Entry 5FMZ (X-ray diffraction, 3.40 A resolution); this record covers chains D and E of the 4 polymer chains in the assembly.

[Chain D]
Protein: Polymerase acidic protein
Organism: Influenza B virus (B/MEMPHIS/13/2003)
UniProtKB: Q5V8Z9 (Q5V8Z9_9INFB); numbering as in UniProt (aligned over 1-726)
Amino-acid sequence (751 residues; row label = number of the first residue in the row; numbers below 1 keep their minus sign (Gly-13 is residue -13)):
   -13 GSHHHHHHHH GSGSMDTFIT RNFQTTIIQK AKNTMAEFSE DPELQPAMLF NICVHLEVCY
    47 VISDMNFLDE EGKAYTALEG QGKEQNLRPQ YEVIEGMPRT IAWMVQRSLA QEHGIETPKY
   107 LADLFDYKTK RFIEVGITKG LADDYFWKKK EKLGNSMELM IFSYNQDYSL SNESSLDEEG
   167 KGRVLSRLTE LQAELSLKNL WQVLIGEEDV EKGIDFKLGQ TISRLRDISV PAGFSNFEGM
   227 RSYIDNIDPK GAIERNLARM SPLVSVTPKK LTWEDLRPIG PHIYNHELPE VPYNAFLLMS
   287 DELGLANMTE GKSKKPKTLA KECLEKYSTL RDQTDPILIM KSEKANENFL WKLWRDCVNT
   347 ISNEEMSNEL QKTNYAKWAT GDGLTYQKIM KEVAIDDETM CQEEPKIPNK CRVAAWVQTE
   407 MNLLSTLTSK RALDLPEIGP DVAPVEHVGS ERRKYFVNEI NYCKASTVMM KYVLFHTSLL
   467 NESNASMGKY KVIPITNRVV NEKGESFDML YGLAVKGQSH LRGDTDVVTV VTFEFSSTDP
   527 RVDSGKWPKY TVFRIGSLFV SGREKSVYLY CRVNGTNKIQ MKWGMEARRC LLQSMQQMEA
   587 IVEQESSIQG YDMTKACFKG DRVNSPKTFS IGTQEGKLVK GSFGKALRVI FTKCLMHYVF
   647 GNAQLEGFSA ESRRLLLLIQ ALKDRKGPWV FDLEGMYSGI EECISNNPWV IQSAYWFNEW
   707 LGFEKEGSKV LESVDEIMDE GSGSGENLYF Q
Not modelled in the structure: -13 to -1, 64-71, 723-737
Sequence notes: expression tag (-13 to 0, 727-737)

[Chain E]
Protein: RNA-directed RNA polymerase catalytic subunit
Organism: Influenza B virus (B/MEMPHIS/13/2003)
Notes: EC 2.7.7.48
UniProtKB: Q5V8Y6 (Q5V8Y6_9INFB); residues 1-752 here = UniProt positions 1-752
Amino-acid sequence (772 residues; each row starts with the number of its first residue; numbers below 1 keep their minus sign (Gly-8 is residue -8)):
    -8 GSGSGSGSGM NINPYFLFID VPIQAAISTT FPYTGVPPYS HGTGTGYTID TVIRTHEYSN
    52 KGKQYISDVT GCTMVDPTNG PLPEDNEPSA YAQLDCVLEA LDRMDEEHPG LFQAASQNAM
   112 ETLMVTTVDK LTQGRQTFDW TVCRNQPAAT ALNTTITSFR LNDLNGADKG GLIPFCQDII
   172 DSLDRPEMTF FSVKNIKKKL PAKNRKGFLI KRIPMKVKDK ITKVEYIKRA LSLNTMTKDA
   232 ERGKLKRRAI ATAGIQIRGF VLVVENLAKN ICENLEQSGL PVGGNEKKAK LSNAVAKMLS
   292 NCPPGGISMT VTGDNTKWNE CLNPRIFLAM TERITRDSPI WFRDFCSIAP VLFSNKIARL
   352 GKGFMITSKT KRLKAQIPCP DLFSIPLERY NEETRAKLKK LKPFFNEEGT ASLSPGMMMG
   412 MFNMLSTVLG VAALGIKNIG NKEYLWDGLQ SSDDFALFVN AKDEETCMEG INDFYRTCKL
   472 LGINMSKKKS YCNETGMFEF TSMFYRDGFV SNFAMELPSF GVAGVNESAD MAIGMTIIKN
   532 NMINNGMGPA TAQTAIQLFI ADYRYTYKCH RGDSKVEGKR MKIIKELWEN TKGRDGLLVA
   592 DGGPNIYNLR NLHIPEIVLK YNLMDPEYKG RLLHPQNPFV GHLSIEGIKE ADITPAHGPV
   652 KKMDYDAVSG THSWRTKRNR SILNTDQRNM ILEEQCYAKC CNLFEACFNS ASYRKPVGQH
   712 SMLEAMAHRL RMDARLDYES GRMSKDDFEK AMAHLGEIGY IGSGSGENLY FQ
Not modelled in the structure: -8 to 0, 637-652, 750-763
Sequence notes: expression tag (-8 to 0, 753-763)

[Interface between chain D and chain E]
Pairs across the interface - 386 pairs, chain D then chain E:
  Glu56(D) - Lys736(E)  salt bridge
  Leu73(D) - Phe739(E)
  Arg74(D) - Arg726(E)
  Arg74(D) - Tyr729(E)
  Arg74(D) - Glu730(E)  salt bridge
  Pro75(D) - Arg726(E)  hydrogen bond (backbone-side chain)
  Glu78(D) - Arg722(E)  salt bridge
  Glu78(D) - Met723(E)
  Met83(D) - His719(E)  hydrogen bond
  Pro84(D) - His711(E)
  Pro84(D) - Glu715(E)
  Thr86(D) - Val708(E)  hydrogen bond (side chain-backbone)
  Thr86(D) - His711(E)
  Ile87(D) - His711(E)
  Ile87(D) - Glu715(E)
  Ile87(D) - Ala716(E)  hydrophobic
  Ile87(D) - His719(E)
  Met90(D) - His719(E)
  Met90(D) - Arg720(E)
  Val91(D) - Met723(E)  hydrophobic
  Ser94(D) - Leu727(E)
  Leu95(D) - Met723(E)  hydrophobic
  Glu98(D) - Leu727(E)
  Glu98(D) - Ser731(E)
  Glu98(D) - Arg733(E)  salt bridge
  Tyr113(D) - Met723(E)
  Tyr113(D) - Arg726(E)
  Tyr113(D) - Glu730(E)
  Ile200(D) - Trp332(E)  hydrophobic
  Phe202(D) - Cys167(E)
  Phe202(D) - Gln168(E)
  Phe202(D) - Ile171(E)  hydrophobic
  Phe202(D) - Trp332(E)
  Phe202(D) - Phe336(E)  hydrophobic
  Phe202(D) - Ile339(E)  hydrophobic
  Lys203(D) - Gln168(E)  hydrogen bond (backbone-side chain)
  Lys203(D) - Ile171(E)
  Leu204(D) - Ile171(E)  hydrophobic
  Leu204(D) - Ile339(E)  hydrophobic
  Gly205(D) - Asp175(E)
  Gln206(D) - Asp175(E)  hydrogen bond (backbone-side chain)
  Thr207(D) - Leu174(E)  hydrogen bond (side chain-backbone)
  Thr207(D) - Asp175(E)  hydrogen bond (backbone-side chain)
  Thr207(D) - Lys214(E)
  Thr207(D) - Ile218(E)
  Ile208(D) - Ile171(E)  hydrophobic
  Ile208(D) - Leu174(E)  hydrophobic
  Arg210(D) - Asp59(E)  salt bridge
  Arg210(D) - Val60(E)
  Leu211(D) - Val60(E)  hydrophobic
  Leu211(D) - Val342(E)
  Leu211(D) - Asn346(E)  hydrogen bond (backbone-side chain)
  Arg212(D) - Asp335(E)  salt bridge
  Arg212(D) - Ser338(E)  hydrogen bond
  Arg212(D) - Val342(E)
  Ile214(D) - Tyr56(E)  hydrogen bond (backbone-side chain)
  Ile214(D) - Ser58(E)
  Ile214(D) - Arg316(E)  hydrogen bond (backbone-side chain)
  Ile214(D) - Asn346(E)
  Ser215(D) - Arg316(E)
  Ser215(D) - Leu319(E)
  Ser215(D) - Val342(E)
  Ser215(D) - Ser345(E)
  Ser215(D) - Asn346(E)  hydrogen bond
  Val216(D) - Asp67(E)
  Val216(D) - Arg316(E)  hydrogen bond (backbone-side chain)
  Pro217(D) - Asp67(E)
  Pro217(D) - Thr69(E)
  Pro217(D) - Asn70(E)
  Ala218(D) - Asp67(E)  hydrogen bond (backbone-side chain)
  Ala218(D) - Thr69(E)  hydrogen bond (backbone-backbone)
  Ala218(D) - Asn70(E)  hydrogen bond (backbone-side chain)
  Phe220(D) - Leu85(E)  hydrophobic
  Phe223(D) - Leu319(E)  hydrophobic
  Phe223(D) - Glu323(E)
  Met226(D) - Leu319(E)  hydrophobic
  Arg227(D) - Glu323(E)  salt bridge
  Arg227(D) - Ile331(E)
  Arg227(D) - Arg334(E)
  Arg227(D) - Asp335(E)  salt bridge
  Tyr229(D) - Leu85(E)  hydrophobic
  Tyr229(D) - Asp86(E)  hydrogen bond
  Ile230(D) - Leu89(E)  hydrophobic
  Ile230(D) - Ala320(E)  hydrophobic
  Ile230(D) - Glu323(E)
  Ile230(D) - Arg324(E)
  Ile230(D) - Arg327(E)  hydrogen bond (backbone-side chain)
  Asp231(D) - Glu323(E)
  Asp231(D) - Arg327(E)
  Asp231(D) - Arg334(E)  salt bridge
  Pro235(D) - Asp86(E)
  Pro235(D) - Leu89(E)  hydrophobic
  Pro235(D) - Glu90(E)
  Pro235(D) - Asp93(E)
  Gly237(D) - Glu90(E)  hydrogen bond (backbone-side chain)
  Ala238(D) - Asp86(E)
  Ala238(D) - Cys87(E)  hydrogen bond (backbone-side chain)
  Ala238(D) - Glu90(E)  hydrogen bond (backbone-side chain)
  Ile239(D) - Cys87(E)
  Ile239(D) - Glu90(E)  hydrogen bond (backbone-side chain)
  Ile239(D) - Ile430(E)  hydrophobic
  Ile239(D) - Thr468(E)
  Ile239(D) - Leu471(E)
  Glu240(D) - Ile430(E)
  Glu240(D) - Gly431(E)  hydrogen bond (side chain-backbone)
  Asn242(D) - Leu73(E)
  Asn242(D) - Cys87(E)  hydrogen bond
  Asn242(D) - Leu471(E)
  Leu243(D) - Ile430(E)  hydrophobic
  Leu243(D) - Arg467(E)  hydrogen bond (backbone-side chain)
  Leu243(D) - Thr468(E)
  Leu243(D) - Leu471(E)  hydrophobic
  Arg245(D) - Leu73(E)
  Met246(D) - Leu73(E)  hydrophobic
  Met246(D) - Pro74(E)
  Met246(D) - Arg467(E)  hydrogen bond (backbone-side chain)
  Ser247(D) - Glu75(E)
  Ser247(D) - Arg467(E)  hydrogen bond (backbone-side chain)
  Pro248(D) - Arg467(E)
  Leu249(D) - Glu75(E)
  Leu249(D) - Asn77(E)
  Val250(D) - Pro74(E)
  Val250(D) - Glu75(E)
  Val250(D) - Asp76(E)
  Val250(D) - Asn77(E)
  Val250(D) - Tyr466(E)  hydrophobic
  Val250(D) - Arg467(E)  hydrogen bond (backbone-side chain)
  Ser251(D) - Asn77(E)  hydrogen bond (backbone-side chain)
  Ser251(D) - Asn463(E)
  Ser251(D) - Tyr466(E)
  Ser251(D) - Lys478(E)  hydrogen bond (backbone-side chain)
  Val252(D) - Asn463(E)  hydrogen bond (backbone-side chain)
  Val252(D) - Tyr466(E)
  Val252(D) - Lys478(E)
  Thr253(D) - Lys478(E)  hydrogen bond
  Pro254(D) - Met459(E)  hydrophobic
  Lys256(D) - Glu455(E)  salt bridge
  Lys298(D) - Lys566(E)
  Ser299(D) - Lys566(E)
  Lys301(D) - Glu568(E)
  Gly369(D) - Arg196(E)
  Leu370(D) - Arg363(E)  hydrogen bond (backbone-side chain)
  Thr371(D) - Lys365(E)  hydrogen bond
  Tyr372(D) - Ser359(E)
  Tyr372(D) - Lys360(E)
  Tyr372(D) - Arg363(E)
  Tyr372(D) - Leu364(E)
  Tyr372(D) - Lys365(E)  hydrogen bond (backbone-side chain)
  Gln373(D) - Arg196(E)
  Gln373(D) - Arg363(E)  hydrogen bond (backbone-backbone)
  Gln373(D) - Leu364(E)
  Gln373(D) - Lys365(E)  hydrogen bond (backbone-backbone)
  Lys374(D) - Lys365(E)
  Ile375(D) - Lys365(E)  hydrogen bond (backbone-backbone)
  Ile375(D) - Ala366(E)  hydrophobic
  Lys377(D) - Gln367(E)
  Lys377(D) - Pro369(E)
  Lys377(D) - Asp372(E)  salt bridge
  Ala380(D) - Ile357(E)
  Ala380(D) - Ala366(E)  hydrophobic
  Ala380(D) - Arg380(E)
  Ile381(D) - Ser375(E)
  Ile381(D) - Arg380(E)  hydrogen bond (backbone-side chain)
  Asp383(D) - Lys362(E)  salt bridge
  Asp383(D) - Arg380(E)  hydrogen bond (backbone-side chain)
  Glu384(D) - Arg380(E)
  Met386(D) - Ile357(E)  hydrophobic
  Met386(D) - Thr358(E)
  Met386(D) - Ser359(E)
  Met386(D) - Leu364(E)  hydrophobic
  Met386(D) - Arg380(E)  hydrogen bond (backbone-side chain)
  Cys387(D) - Ile357(E)
  Cys387(D) - Thr358(E)  hydrogen bond (backbone-backbone)
  Cys387(D) - Arg380(E)
  Gln388(D) - Phe355(E)
  Gln388(D) - Met356(E)
  Gln388(D) - Ile357(E)
  Gln388(D) - Arg380(E)  hydrogen bond (backbone-backbone)
  Gln388(D) - Tyr381(E)
  Gln388(D) - Asn382(E)  hydrogen bond (side chain-backbone)
  Gln388(D) - Thr385(E)  hydrogen bond
  Glu389(D) - Thr358(E)  hydrogen bond
  Glu389(D) - Asn382(E)  hydrogen bond (backbone-side chain)
  Glu390(D) - Asn382(E)
  Glu390(D) - Glu383(E)  hydrogen bond (side chain-backbone)
  Gln404(D) - Asn2(E)
  Gln404(D) - Ile3(E)  hydrogen bond (side chain-backbone)
  Met407(D) - Ile3(E)  hydrophobic
  Asn408(D) - Met1(E)
  Asn408(D) - Asn2(E)
  Asn408(D) - Ile3(E)  hydrogen bond (side chain-backbone)
  Ser411(D) - Ile3(E)
  Asp420(D) - Tyr556(E)
  Leu421(D) - Gln548(E)
  Leu421(D) - Leu549(E)  hydrophobic
  Pro422(D) - Gln548(E)  hydrogen bond (backbone-side chain)
  Pro422(D) - Ile551(E)  hydrophobic
  Pro422(D) - Ala552(E)
  Pro422(D) - Arg555(E)
  Glu423(D) - Arg555(E)  salt bridge
  Glu423(D) - Arg562(E)  salt bridge
  Glu423(D) - Pro595(E)
  Glu423(D) - Asn596(E)  hydrogen bond (side chain-backbone)
  Ile424(D) - Gln544(E)
  Ile424(D) - Ile547(E)  hydrophobic
  Ile424(D) - Gln548(E)
  Ile424(D) - Asn596(E)
  Ile424(D) - Tyr598(E)
  Gly425(D) - Asn596(E)  hydrogen bond (backbone-backbone)
  Gly425(D) - Ile597(E)
  Gly425(D) - Tyr598(E)  hydrogen bond (backbone-backbone)
  Gly425(D) - Asn599(E)  hydrogen bond (backbone-side chain)
  Pro426(D) - Asn599(E)  hydrogen bond (backbone-side chain)
  Pro426(D) - Arg601(E)  hydrogen bond (backbone-side chain)
  Asp427(D) - Gln544(E)  hydrogen bond
  Asp427(D) - Asn599(E)  hydrogen bond
  Val428(D) - Arg601(E)
  Val431(D) - Pro540(E)  hydrophobic
  Val431(D) - Leu600(E)  hydrophobic
  Glu432(D) - Gln544(E)  hydrogen bond (backbone-side chain)
  Glu432(D) - Asn599(E)
  Glu432(D) - Leu600(E)  hydrogen bond (side chain-backbone)
  Glu432(D) - Arg601(E)  salt bridge
  Gly435(D) - Pro540(E)
  Gly435(D) - Ala541(E)
  Gly435(D) - Gln544(E)
  Ser436(D) - Gln544(E)  hydrogen bond (backbone-side chain)
  Arg438(D) - Pro540(E)
  Arg438(D) - Ala541(E)
  Arg439(D) - Ala541(E)
  Arg439(D) - Gln544(E)  hydrogen bond
  Arg439(D) - Thr545(E)
  Arg439(D) - Gln548(E)  hydrogen bond
  Leu460(D) - Tyr556(E)
  Asn467(D) - Lys559(E)
  Arg508(D) - Leu674(E)
  Thr511(D) - Tyr30(E)
  Thr511(D) - Ser31(E)
  Thr511(D) - His32(E)
  Ile565(D) - Val27(E)  hydrophobic
  Ile565(D) - Tyr30(E)  hydrophobic
  Trp569(D) - Tyr24(E)
  Trp569(D) - Thr25(E)
  Trp569(D) - Gly26(E)
  Trp569(D) - Val27(E)  hydrophobic
  Trp569(D) - Pro28(E)
  Trp569(D) - Arg233(E)
  Arg574(D) - Leu549(E)
  Arg574(D) - Tyr556(E)
  Arg575(D) - Leu508(E)  hydrogen bond (side chain-backbone)
  Arg575(D) - Pro509(E)
  Arg575(D) - Gly512(E)
  Cys576(D) - Thr25(E)
  Leu577(D) - Leu549(E)  hydrophobic
  Leu578(D) - Phe504(E)
  Leu578(D) - Thr542(E)
  Leu578(D) - Thr545(E)
  Leu578(D) - Ala546(E)
  Leu578(D) - Leu549(E)  hydrophobic
  Gln579(D) - Ser19(E)  hydrogen bond (side chain-backbone)
  Gln579(D) - Phe22(E)  hydrogen bond (side chain-backbone)
  Gln579(D) - Thr25(E)
  Gln579(D) - Ala505(E)
  Gln579(D) - Leu508(E)
  Met581(D) - Thr542(E)  hydrogen bond (backbone-side chain)
  Met581(D) - Thr545(E)  hydrogen bond
  Gln582(D) - Ser19(E)
  Gln582(D) - Phe504(E)
  Gln582(D) - Gly537(E)  hydrogen bond (side chain-backbone)
  Gln582(D) - Thr542(E)  hydrogen bond (backbone-side chain)
  Gln583(D) - Ala16(E)  hydrogen bond (side chain-backbone)
  Gln583(D) - Ala17(E)
  Gln583(D) - Ser19(E)
  Glu585(D) - Gly539(E)
  Glu585(D) - Pro540(E)
  Glu585(D) - Ala541(E)  hydrogen bond (side chain-backbone)
  Glu585(D) - Thr542(E)  hydrogen bond
  Glu589(D) - Gly539(E)
  Glu589(D) - Pro540(E)
  Phe615(D) - Leu8(E)  hydrophobic
  Phe615(D) - Asp11(E)
  Ser616(D) - Phe7(E)
  Ser616(D) - Leu8(E)
  Ser616(D) - Ile10(E)
  Ser616(D) - Asp11(E)  hydrogen bond (backbone-side chain)
  Ile617(D) - Ile3(E)
  Ile617(D) - Asn4(E)  hydrogen bond (backbone-backbone)
  Gly618(D) - Asn2(E)
  Gly618(D) - Asn4(E)
  Gly618(D) - Phe7(E)
  Thr619(D) - Met1(E)
  Thr619(D) - Asn2(E)  hydrogen bond (backbone-backbone)
  Thr619(D) - Phe7(E)
  Gln620(D) - Met1(E)
  Leu624(D) - Phe7(E)  hydrophobic
  Val625(D) - Met1(E)  hydrophobic
  Lys626(D) - Asp11(E)  salt bridge
  Lys631(D) - Ile3(E)
  Val635(D) - Ile3(E)  hydrophobic
  Ile636(D) - Leu8(E)  hydrophobic
  Ile636(D) - Thr20(E)
  Lys639(D) - Pro5(E)
  Lys639(D) - Thr20(E)
  Cys640(D) - Thr25(E)  hydrogen bond (backbone-side chain)
  His643(D) - Thr20(E)
  His643(D) - Pro23(E)
  His643(D) - Thr25(E)
  His643(D) - Gly26(E)
  Tyr644(D) - Thr25(E)
  Tyr644(D) - Gly26(E)
  Tyr644(D) - Val27(E)  hydrophobic
  Gly647(D) - Val27(E)
  Ala649(D) - Pro29(E)  hydrophobic
  Ala649(D) - Lys235(E)
  Ala649(D) - Leu236(E)
  Ala649(D) - Arg238(E)
  Gln650(D) - Leu236(E)
  Glu652(D) - Pro23(E)
  Glu652(D) - Val27(E)
  Glu652(D) - Arg233(E)  salt bridge
  Glu652(D) - Gly234(E)  hydrogen bond (side chain-backbone)
  Glu652(D) - Lys235(E)
  Gly653(D) - Lys235(E)
  Gly653(D) - Leu236(E)
  Phe654(D) - Tyr6(E)
  Ser655(D) - Thr21(E)
  Ala656(D) - Gly234(E)
  Glu657(D) - Lys480(E)  salt bridge
  Arg659(D) - Ile18(E)
  Arg659(D) - Thr21(E)  hydrogen bond (side chain-backbone)
  Arg659(D) - Phe22(E)
  Arg659(D) - Phe495(E)
  Arg660(D) - Lys480(E)  hydrogen bond (side chain-backbone)
  Leu662(D) - Ile14(E)
  Leu662(D) - Thr21(E)
  Leu663(D) - Ile14(E)  hydrophobic
  Leu663(D) - Gln15(E)
  Leu663(D) - Tyr482(E)
  Leu663(D) - Phe495(E)  hydrophobic
  Leu664(D) - Tyr482(E)  hydrophobic
  Gln666(D) - Pro13(E)
  Gln666(D) - Ile14(E)
  Gln666(D) - Gln15(E)
  Gln666(D) - Arg497(E)
  Lys669(D) - Phe9(E)  hydrogen bond (side chain-backbone)
  Lys669(D) - Ile10(E)
  Asp670(D) - Met488(E)
  Asp670(D) - Arg497(E)  salt bridge
  Lys672(D) - Glu485(E)  salt bridge
  Lys672(D) - Thr486(E)  hydrogen bond (side chain-backbone)
  Lys672(D) - Met488(E)
  Gly673(D) - Met300(E)
  Pro674(D) - Cys483(E)
  Trp675(D) - Met300(E)
  Trp675(D) - Glu455(E)  hydrogen bond
  Trp675(D) - Met459(E)  hydrophobic
  Trp675(D) - Cys483(E)  hydrogen bond (backbone-backbone)
  Phe677(D) - Val302(E)  hydrophobic
  Phe677(D) - Met459(E)  hydrophobic
  Phe677(D) - Ile462(E)  hydrophobic
  Phe677(D) - Met476(E)  hydrophobic
  Phe677(D) - Lys478(E)
  Phe677(D) - Ser481(E)
  Phe677(D) - Tyr482(E)  hydrophobic
  Phe677(D) - Cys483(E)  hydrophobic
  Asp678(D) - Lys478(E)  hydrogen bond (backbone-backbone)
  Asp678(D) - Lys479(E)
  Gly681(D) - Lys479(E)
  Met682(D) - Lys479(E)
  Glu688(D) - Leu236(E)
  Glu688(D) - Lys237(E)  salt bridge
  Cys689(D) - Leu236(E)  hydrophobic
  Ser699(D) - Tyr6(E)
  Trp702(D) - Ile3(E)  hydrogen bond (side chain-backbone)
  Trp702(D) - Asn4(E)  hydrogen bond (backbone-side chain)
  Trp702(D) - Pro5(E)
  Trp702(D) - Tyr6(E)  hydrophobic
  Phe703(D) - Tyr6(E)  hydrophobic
  Glu705(D) - Asn4(E)  hydrogen bond
  Glu705(D) - Phe7(E)
  Trp706(D) - Tyr6(E)
  Trp706(D) - Phe7(E)  hydrophobic
  Trp706(D) - Phe9(E)  hydrophobic
  Trp706(D) - Ile10(E)
  Phe709(D) - Phe7(E)  hydrophobic
  Glu710(D) - Ile10(E)
Other interface residues (no listed pair), chain D (180 interface residues in all): Glu23, His99, Asp201, Asp234, Lys236, Met376, Thr385, Pro391, Val443, Thr463, Asp510, Gln566, Glu572, Ile587, Thr614, Asn648, Leu651, Ala667
Other interface residues (no listed pair), chain E (195 interface residues in all): Val12, Gln84, Ala91, Met115, Ile164, Asp172, Lys197, Phe251, Asp305, Leu343, Glu384, Ile427, Lys470, Asn484, Gly487, Ser502, Phe511, Val513, Asn536, Met538, Asp553, Val567, Gln710, Met743

[In short]
Chain D and chain E form an interface of 180 and 195 residues respectively; the contacts include 89 hydrogen
bonds and 21 salt bridges. Among the polar pairs are Glu56(D)-Lys736(E), Arg74(D)-Glu730(E) and
Glu78(D)-Arg722(E).
Chain D is Polymerase acidic protein and chain E is RNA-directed RNA polymerase catalytic subunit, both from
Influenza B virus (B/MEMPHIS/13/2003); the structure, Crystal structure of Influenza B polymerase with bound
5' vRNA, was determined by X-ray diffraction, deposited together with 5EPI and 5FML.
